PDB entry 4QV0 | X-ray diffraction, 3.10 A resolution | chains R and S of the 28 polymer chains in the assembly

[Chain R]
Molecule: Proteasome subunit alpha type-5
From: Saccharomyces cerevisiae
Notes: EC 3.4.25.1
UniProt: P32379 (PSA5_YEAST); residues -7 to 252 here correspond to UniProt positions 1-260 (UniProt number = residue number + 8)
Sequence (260 residues; each row starts with the number of its first residue; numbers below 1 keep their minus sign (Met-7 is residue -7)):
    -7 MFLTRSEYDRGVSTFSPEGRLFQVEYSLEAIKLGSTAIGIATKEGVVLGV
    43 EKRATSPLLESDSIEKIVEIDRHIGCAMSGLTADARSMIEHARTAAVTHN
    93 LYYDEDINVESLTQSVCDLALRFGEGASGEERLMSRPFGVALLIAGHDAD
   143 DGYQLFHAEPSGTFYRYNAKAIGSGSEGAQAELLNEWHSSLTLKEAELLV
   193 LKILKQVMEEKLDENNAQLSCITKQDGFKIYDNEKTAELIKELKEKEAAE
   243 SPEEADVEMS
Unresolved in the structure: -7 to 0, 118-124, 243-252

[Chain S]
Molecule: Proteasome subunit alpha type-6
From: Saccharomyces cerevisiae
Notes: EC 3.4.25.1
UniProt: P40302 (PSA6_YEAST); residues 0-233 here correspond to UniProt positions 1-234 (UniProt number = residue number + 1)
Sequence (234 residues; row label = number of the first residue in the row; numbering starts at 0):
     0 MFRNNYDGDTVTFSPTGRLFQVEYALEAIKQGSVTVGLRSNTHAVLVALK
    50 RNADELSSYQKKIIKCDEHMGLSLAGLAPDARVLSNYLRQQCNYSSLVFN
   100 RKLAVERAGHLLCDKAQKNTQSYGGRPYGVGLLIIGYDKSGAHLLEFQPS
   150 GNVTELYGTAIGARSQGAKTYLERTLDTFIKIDGNPDELIKAGVEAISQS
   200 LRDESLTVDNLSIAIVGKDTPFTIYDGEAVAKYI
Unresolved in the structure: 0-2
Curated features (UniProtKB/Swiss-Prot):
  - modified residue: Ser13 (Phosphoserine)
  - cross-link: Lys190 (Glycyl lysine isopeptide (Lys-Gly) (interchain with G-Cter in ubiquitin))

[Chain R / chain S interface]
Contacting residue pairs (44; chain R residue first):
  Gly3(R) - Gly7(S)
  Ser5(R) - Arg125(S)
  Thr6(R) - Gly7(S)
  Thr6(R) - Gln20(S)
  Phe7(R) - Gln20(S)  hydrogen bond (backbone-side chain)
  Phe7(R) - Tyr23(S)
  Phe7(R) - Leu76(S)  hydrophobic
  Phe7(R) - Arg125(S)
  Phe7(R) - Pro126(S)
  Phe7(R) - Gly128(S)
  Ser8(R) - Tyr23(S)
  Pro9(R) - Tyr23(S)  hydrophobic
  Pro9(R) - Glu26(S)
  Glu10(R) - Glu26(S)
  Glu10(R) - Gln30(S)
  Gly11(R) - Tyr23(S)
  Gly11(R) - Ala27(S)
  Leu13(R) - Arg125(S)
  Gln106(R) - Arg81(S)  hydrogen bond
  Asp110(R) - Arg81(S)  salt bridge
  Leu113(R) - Pro78(S)  hydrophobic
  Leu113(R) - Arg125(S)
  Ser153(R) - Pro78(S)
  Gly154(R) - Pro78(S)
  Thr155(R) - Gln59(S)
  Thr155(R) - Pro78(S)
  Phe156(R) - Gln59(S)
  Tyr157(R) - Arg50(S)
  Tyr157(R) - Ala52(S)
  Tyr157(R) - Ser57(S)
  Tyr157(R) - Gln59(S)
  Arg158(R) - Ser56(S)
  Arg158(R) - Ser57(S)  hydrogen bond (backbone-backbone)
  Tyr159(R) - Ala52(S)
  Tyr159(R) - Asp53(S)
  Tyr159(R) - Leu55(S)
  Tyr159(R) - Ser56(S)
  Asn160(R) - Leu55(S)  hydrogen bond (backbone-backbone)
  Ala161(R) - Leu55(S)
  Gln172(R) - Asp53(S)  hydrogen bond
  Gln172(R) - Leu55(S)
  Leu176(R) - Glu54(S)
  Leu176(R) - Leu55(S)  hydrophobic
  Trp179(R) - Leu55(S)  hydrophobic
Also at the interface, not in a pair above, chain R (27 interface residues in all): Arg2, Glu117, Leu175
Also at the interface, not in a pair above, chain S (25 interface residues in all): Asp6, Ala24, Asn51, Asp79, Gly123

[Overview]
The interface between chain R and chain S involves 27 residues on one side and 25 on the other, with 5
hydrogen bonds and 1 salt bridge. Among the polar pairs are Asp110(R)-Arg81(S), Phe7(R)-Gln20(S) and
Gln106(R)-Arg81(S).
Here chain R is Proteasome subunit alpha type-5 and chain S is Proteasome subunit alpha type-6, both from
Saccharomyces cerevisiae. Entry 4QV0 (yCP beta5-A49T-A50V-double mutant) was determined by X-ray diffraction,
deposited together with 4QUX, 4QUY, 4QV1, 4QV3, 4QV4, 4QV5 and 42 further entries.
